3UBQ - chains A and B of the 6 polymer chains in the assembly; structure by X-ray diffraction, 2.00 A resolution.

== Chain A ==
Name: hemagglutinin HA1
From: Influenza A virus
Notes: fragment: Ectodomain HA1, residues 18-344
Reference sequence: C3W5S1 (C3W5S1_I09A0); the construct lacks a stretch of the UniProt sequence, so the offset changes along the chain: 11-55 = UniProt 18-62; 56-83 = UniProt 64-91; 84-90 = UniProt 93-99; 91-116 = UniProt 101-126; 3 more segments
Amino-acid sequence (329 residues; row label = number of the first residue in the row; a row labelled like 116A-116C holds insertion residues (116A, then the next letters in order)):
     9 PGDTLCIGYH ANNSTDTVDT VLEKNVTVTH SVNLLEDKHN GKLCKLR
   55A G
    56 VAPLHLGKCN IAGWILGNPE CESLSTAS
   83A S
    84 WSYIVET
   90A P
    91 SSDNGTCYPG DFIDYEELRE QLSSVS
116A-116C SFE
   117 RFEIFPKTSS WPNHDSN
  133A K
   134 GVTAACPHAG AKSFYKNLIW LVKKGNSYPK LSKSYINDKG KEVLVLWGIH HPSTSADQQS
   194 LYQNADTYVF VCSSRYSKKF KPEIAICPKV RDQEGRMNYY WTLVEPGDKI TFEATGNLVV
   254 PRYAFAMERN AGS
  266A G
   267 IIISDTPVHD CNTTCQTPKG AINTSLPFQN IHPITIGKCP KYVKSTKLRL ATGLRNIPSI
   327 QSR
Disordered / not traced: 9-10, 326-329
Construct notes: expression tag (9-10); engineered mutation Cys205 (Gly219 in C3W5S1), Cys220 (Arg234 in C3W5S1)
Cystine bridges: Cys52-Cys277, Cys64-Cys76, Cys97-Cys139, Cys281-Cys305
Covalent attachments: N-acetylglucosamine (NAG) linked to Asn94, Asn289
What the authors report for this chain:
  - mutagenesis - G205C/R220C: increased stability (proposed by the authors, not directly observed)
  - mutagenesis - T200A: increased binding to glycan array (citing earlier work)
  - mutagenesis - D225G: increased binding to alpha2-3-linked glycans (citing earlier work)
  - mutagenesis - D225G: decreased binding to alpha2-6-linked glycans (citing earlier work)

== Chain B ==
Name: hemagglutinin HA2
From: Influenza a virus
Notes: fragment: Ectodomain HA2, residues 345-520
Reference sequence: C3W5S1 (C3W5S1_I09A0); residues 1-174 here correspond to UniProt positions 345-518 (UniProt number = residue number + 344)
Amino-acid sequence (177 residues; row label = number of the first residue in the row):
     1 GLFGAIAGFI EGGWTGMVDG WYGYHHQNEQ GSGYAADLKS TQNAIDEITN KVNSVIEKMN
    61 TQFTAVGKEF NHLEKRIENL NKKVDDGFLD IWTYNAELLV LLENERTLDY HDSNVKNLYE
   121 KVRSQLKNNA KEIGNGCFEF YHKCDNTCME SVKNGTYDYP KYSEEAKLNR EEIDSGR
Disordered / not traced: 170-177
Construct notes: expression tag (175-177)
Cystine bridges: Cys144-Cys148

== Chain A / chain B interface ==
Contacting residue pairs (127; chain A residue first):
  Asp11(A) with Gln27(B); Asn28(B); Glu29(B), hydrogen bond (side chain-backbone); Glu139(B); Phe140(B), hydrogen bond (backbone-backbone); Lys143(B); Cys144(B), hydrogen bond (side chain-backbone)
  Thr12(A) with His26(B); Gln27(B), hydrogen bond (backbone-backbone); Phe138(B)
  Leu13(A) with Tyr24(B), hydrophobic; His25(B); Cys137(B); Phe138(B), hydrogen bond (backbone-backbone); Phe140(B), hydrophobic; Val152(B), hydrophobic
  Cys14(A) with Trp14(B); Gly23(B); Tyr24(B); His25(B), hydrogen bond (backbone-backbone); Gly136(B); Cys137(B), disulfide
  Ile15(A) with Ile10(B); Trp14(B); Gly23(B); Leu118(B), hydrophobic; Val122(B), hydrophobic; Gly136(B), hydrogen bond (backbone-backbone); Phe138(B), hydrophobic
  Gly16(A) with Trp14(B); Met17(B); Tyr22(B); Gly23(B), hydrogen bond (backbone-backbone)
  Tyr17(A) with Ile6(B), hydrophobic; Ala7(B), hydrogen bond (side chain-backbone); Ile10(B), hydrogen bond (side chain-backbone); Glu11(B); Gly12(B), hydrogen bond (side chain-backbone); Gly13(B); Trp14(B), hydrogen bond (backbone-backbone); Met17(B); Trp21(B); Val115(B), hydrophobic
  His18(A) with Met17(B), hydrogen bond (side chain-backbone); Gly20(B); Trp21(B), hydrogen bond (backbone-backbone)
  Ala19(A) with Gly13(B); Trp14(B), hydrogen bond (backbone-backbone); Thr15(B)
  Val26(A) with Asn104(B)
  Asp27(A) with Leu101(B); Asn104(B), hydrogen bond (backbone-side chain)
  Thr28(A) with Leu101(B); Glu105(B), hydrogen bond; Leu108(B)
  Val29(A) with Leu101(B), hydrogen bond (backbone-backbone); Leu102(B), hydrophobic
  Leu30(A) with Glu105(B)
  Lys32(A) with Leu101(B)
  Val34(A) with Leu108(B), hydrophobic
  Thr37(A) with Trp21(B)
  His38(A) with Trp21(B), hydrogen bond
  Leu42(A) with Val55(B), hydrophobic
  Arg55(A) with Phe63(B)
  Glu106(A) with Glu69(B); Asn71(B), hydrogen bond
  Arg109(A) with Glu69(B), salt bridge
  Glu110(A) with Lys68(B), salt bridge
  Ser266(A) with Phe63(B); Ala65(B)
  Gly266A(A) with Ala65(B)
  Ile267(A) with Glu69(B)
  Ser291(A) with Ile56(B)
  Pro293(A) with Ile56(B); Met59(B), hydrophobic
  Phe294(A) with Met59(B), hydrophobic; Trp92(B), hydrophobic; Asn95(B); Ala96(B), hydrophobic
  Pro299(A) with Val66(B)
  Ile300(A) with Val66(B), hydrophobic; Gly67(B)
  Thr301(A) with Thr64(B); Ala65(B); Val66(B), hydrogen bond (backbone-backbone)
  Ile302(A) with Thr64(B)
  Gly303(A) with Gln62(B); Phe63(B); Thr64(B), hydrogen bond (backbone-backbone)
  Lys304(A) with Asn60(B), hydrogen bond; Thr61(B)
  Cys305(A) with Thr61(B), hydrogen bond (backbone-side chain)
  Lys307(A) with Met59(B); Thr61(B); Trp92(B)
  Tyr308(A) with Leu89(B), hydrophobic
  Val309(A) with Leu89(B), hydrophobic; Trp92(B); Thr93(B)
  Lys310(A) with Leu89(B); Thr93(B), hydrogen bond (backbone-side chain)
  Ser311(A) with Glu97(B), hydrogen bond
  Leu314(A) with Ala96(B), hydrophobic; Glu97(B); Val100(B), hydrophobic
  Arg315(A) with Val100(B); Asn104(B), hydrogen bond (backbone-side chain)
  Leu316(A) with Val52(B), hydrophobic; Asn104(B)
  Ala317(A) with Asn104(B), hydrogen bond (backbone-side chain); Thr107(B)
  Thr318(A) with Trp21(B); Ile48(B); Val52(B); His111(B), hydrogen bond (backbone-side chain)
  Gly319(A) with Trp21(B); Thr107(B); Leu108(B); His111(B), hydrogen bond (backbone-side chain)
  Leu320(A) with Ile6(B), hydrophobic; Trp21(B); His111(B)
  Arg321(A) with Leu108(B)
  Ile323(A) with Ala7(B), hydrophobic; Glu11(B); Gly12(B); Gly13(B), hydrogen bond (backbone-backbone)
Also at the interface, not in a pair above, chain A (57 interface residues in all): Asn20, Val36, Val40, Leu54, Ile269, Leu292, Pro324
Also at the interface, not in a pair above, chain B (68 interface residues in all): Val18, Phe70, Asp85, Glu103, Tyr119, Ile133, His142, Met149
Inter-chain disulfides: Cys14(A)-Cys137(B)

== Summary ==
Chain A and chain B form an interface of 57 and 68 residues respectively; the contacts include 1 disulfide
bond, 31 hydrogen bonds and 2 salt bridges. Among the polar pairs are Arg109(A)-Glu69(B), Glu110(A)-Lys68(B)
and Asp11(A)-Glu29(B). From the paper: G205C/R220C of chain A increase stability; T200A of chain A increases
binding to glycan array.
Chain A is hemagglutinin HA1 (Influenza A virus) and chain B is hemagglutinin HA2 (Influenza a virus); the
structure, Influenza hemagglutinin from the 2009 pandemic in complex with ligand 3SLN, was determined by X-ray
diffraction, deposited together with 3UBE, 3UBJ and 3UBN.
